PDB entry 7TEA | X-ray diffraction, 2.35 A resolution | chains E and F of the 4 polymer chains in the assembly

[Chain E]
Name: Glutamine synthetase repressor
From: Staphylococcus aureus
Reference sequence: Q53687 (Q53687_STAAU); numbering as in UniProt (aligned over 1-83)
Amino-acid sequence (86 residues; numbered -2 to 83; the number before each row is that of its first residue; numbers below 1 keep their minus sign (Gly-2 is residue -2)):
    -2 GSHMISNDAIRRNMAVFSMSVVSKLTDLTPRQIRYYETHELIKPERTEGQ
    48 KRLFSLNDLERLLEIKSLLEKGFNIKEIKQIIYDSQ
Not modelled in the structure: -2 to 5
Differences from the reference sequence: expression tag (-2 to 0); conflict Glu74 (Gly in Q53687)
Metal / ion sites: Ca2+ near Arg43 (its only coordinating residue here)
From the paper describing this entry:
  - binding site for the 21-nt DNA strand: Arg28, Arg31, Tyr32, Lys48
  - specificity-determining residues: Arg28
  - mutagenesis - K48H (11.6 +/- 0.6 nM), K48R (8.0 +/- 0.6 nM): unchanged binding to the 21-nt DNA strand

[Chain F]
Molecule: 21-nt DNA strand
Sequence (21 nucleotides; row label = number of the first residue in the row; numbering starts at 0):
     0 CGTGTCAGATTATCTGACACG

[How chain E and chain F interact]
Contacting residue pairs (18; chain E residue first):
  Thr26(E) with DG3(F), hydrogen bond to the phosphate
  Arg28(E) with DT2(F), hydrogen bond to the base; DG3(F), hydrogen bond to the base; DT4(F), base contact
  Gln29(E) with DT2(F), hydrogen bond to the phosphate
  Tyr32(E) with DC0(F), phosphate contact; DG1(F), hydrogen bond to the phosphate; DT2(F), base contact
  Tyr33(E) with DT2(F), hydrogen bond to the phosphate
  Thr44(E) with DA11(F), hydrogen bond to the phosphate
  Gly46(E) with DT10(F), sugar contact; DA11(F), hydrogen bond to the phosphate
  Lys48(E) with DT9(F), hydrogen bond to the base; DT10(F), hydrogen bond to the sugar; DA11(F), sugar contact
  Leu66(E) with DT2(F), phosphate contact
  Asn71(E) with DG1(F), phosphate contact
  Ile72(E) with DG1(F), hydrogen bond to the phosphate

[Overview]
11 residues of chain E face 8 of chain F across their interface, with 11 hydrogen bonds. Among the polar pairs
are Arg28(E)-DT2(F), Arg28(E)-DG3(F) and Lys48(E)-DT9(F). The paper reports a binding site for the 21-nt DNA
strand at Arg28(E), Arg31(E) and Tyr32(E) among others; K48H and K48R of chain E leave binding to the 21-nt
DNA strand unchanged.
Chain E is Glutamine synthetase repressor (Staphylococcus aureus) and chain F is a 21-nt DNA strand; the
structure, Crystal structure of S. aureus GlnR-DNA complex, was determined by X-ray diffraction (same
publication as 7TEC, 7TF6, 7TF9, 7TFA, 7TFB and 7TFC).
